4RHF - chain A; structure by X-ray diffraction, 1.76 A resolution.

# Chain A
Protein: 3-octaprenyl-4-hydroxybenzoate carboxy-lyase
From: Colwellia psychrerythraea 34H
Notes: EC 4.1.1.-
UniProt: Q489U8 (Q489U8_COLP3); numbering as in UniProt (aligned over 1-206)
Sequence (209 residues; row label = number of the first residue in the row; numbers below 1 keep their minus sign (Gly-2 is residue -2)):
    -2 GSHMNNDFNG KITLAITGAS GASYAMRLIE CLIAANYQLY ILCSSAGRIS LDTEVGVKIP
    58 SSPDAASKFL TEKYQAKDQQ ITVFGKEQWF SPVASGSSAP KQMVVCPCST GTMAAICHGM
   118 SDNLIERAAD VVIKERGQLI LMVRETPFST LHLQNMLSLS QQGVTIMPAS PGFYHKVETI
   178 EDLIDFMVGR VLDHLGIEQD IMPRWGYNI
Unresolved in the structure: -2 to 3, 204-206
Construct notes: expression tag (-2 to 0); engineered mutation Ser47 (Val in Q489U8)
Reported in the primary citation:
  - conformationally variable residues (loop rearrangement): His172 to Val174, Glu195, Gly203, Tyr204
  - mutagenesis - V47S: abolished binding to FMN
  - mutagenesis - V47S: decreased binding to liposomes

# Summary
The paper reports that V47S abolishes binding to FMN; conformational variability at His172, Glu195 and Gly203
among others.
Chain A is 3-octaprenyl-4-hydroxybenzoate carboxy-lyase (Colwellia psychrerythraea 34H); the structure,
Crystal structure of UbiX mutant V47S from Colwellia psychrerythraea 34H, was determined by X-ray diffraction,
deposited together with 4RHE.
